9H4P - chains BE and BA of the 108 polymer chains in the assembly; structure by electron microscopy, 2.44 A resolution.

[Chain BE]
Molecule: Baseplate hub
Source organism: Haloferax tailed virus 1
Reference sequence: A0A410N6T6 (A0A410N6T6_HFTV1); numbering as in UniProt (aligned over 1-954)
Chain sequence (954 residues; numbered 1 to 954; the number before each row is that of its first residue):
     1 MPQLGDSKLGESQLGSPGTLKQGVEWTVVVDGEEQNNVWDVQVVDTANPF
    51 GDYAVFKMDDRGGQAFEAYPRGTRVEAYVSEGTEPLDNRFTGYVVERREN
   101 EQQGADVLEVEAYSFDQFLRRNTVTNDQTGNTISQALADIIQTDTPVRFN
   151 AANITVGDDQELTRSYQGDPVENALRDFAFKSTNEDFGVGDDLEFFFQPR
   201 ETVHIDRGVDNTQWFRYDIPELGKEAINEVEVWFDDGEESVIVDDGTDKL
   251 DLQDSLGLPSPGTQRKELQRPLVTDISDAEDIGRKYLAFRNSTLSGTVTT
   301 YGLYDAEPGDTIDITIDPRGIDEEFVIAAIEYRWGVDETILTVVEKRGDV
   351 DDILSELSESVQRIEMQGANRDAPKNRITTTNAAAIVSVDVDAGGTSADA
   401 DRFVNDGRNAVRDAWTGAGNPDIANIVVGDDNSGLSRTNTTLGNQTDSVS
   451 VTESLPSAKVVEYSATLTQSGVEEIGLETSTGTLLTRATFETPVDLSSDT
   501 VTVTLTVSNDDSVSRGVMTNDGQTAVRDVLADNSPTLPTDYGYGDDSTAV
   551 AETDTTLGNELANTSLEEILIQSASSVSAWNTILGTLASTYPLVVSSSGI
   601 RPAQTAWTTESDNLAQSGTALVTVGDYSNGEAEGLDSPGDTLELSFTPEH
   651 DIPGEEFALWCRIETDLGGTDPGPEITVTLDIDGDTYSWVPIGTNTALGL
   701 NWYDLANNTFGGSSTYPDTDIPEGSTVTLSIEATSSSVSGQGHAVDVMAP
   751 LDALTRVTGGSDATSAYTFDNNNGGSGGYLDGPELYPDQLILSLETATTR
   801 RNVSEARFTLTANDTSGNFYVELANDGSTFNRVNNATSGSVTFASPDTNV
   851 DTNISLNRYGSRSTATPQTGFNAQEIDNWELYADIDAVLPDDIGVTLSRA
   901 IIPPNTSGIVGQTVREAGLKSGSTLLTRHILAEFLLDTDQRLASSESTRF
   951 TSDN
Unresolved in the structure: 1
Ion coordination: Mg2+: Val389, Asp401, Asp953

[Chain BA]
Molecule: Baseplate to tube adapter protein gp41
Source organism: Haloferax tailed virus 1
Reference sequence: A0A410N6X8 (A0A410N6X8_HFTV1); residues 1-285 here = UniProt positions 1-285
Chain sequence (285 residues; row label = number of the first residue in the row):
     1 MVDATLSRGGTSVDIPLVEEGGEILLSSTFGKPEVNVRKSGGSLNPRVID
    51 SWSGLQTFQLVGKLYDYSTSHQLADLVKTASTTPLELQIPQDAYPDTVTV
   101 APAAGQASALTLEYPAGRKDLVDVSLSLTRVDPNSVRGVGDQQATTPTTT
   151 GTGPVEVTAGGTTVQLPSSGLSVERTVGRPNDAVRRVPRQADPRYEVKAK
   201 VTNDVFTFSFETLDNIPATLNALTDNVFREQLGRDGVTLDFNGLLGLGSV
   251 KAIPVGSSPFRQVHQAGRGWVTVPTLEFRRIYSNE
Unresolved in the structure: 1

[How chain BE and chain BA interact]
Contacting residue pairs - 48 pairs, chain BE then chain BA:
  Lys21(BE) - Arg189(BA)
  Gly23(BE) - Ile49(BA)
  Gly23(BE) - Asp50(BA)
  Gly23(BE) - Ser51(BA)
  Val24(BE) - Ser51(BA)  hydrogen bond (backbone-side chain)
  Glu25(BE) - Pro188(BA)
  Glu25(BE) - Arg189(BA)  salt bridge
  Asn37(BE) - Arg137(BA)
  Asn37(BE) - Arg194(BA)  hydrogen bond (backbone-side chain)
  Trp39(BE) - Trp52(BA)
  Trp39(BE) - Arg185(BA)
  Trp39(BE) - Arg186(BA)  hydrogen bond (backbone-side chain)
  Asp59(BE) - Arg185(BA)  salt bridge
  Asp59(BE) - Arg194(BA)  salt bridge
  Asp59(BE) - Glu196(BA)
  Asp60(BE) - Lys198(BA)  hydrogen bond (backbone-side chain)
  Arg61(BE) - Gly138(BA)
  Arg61(BE) - Val139(BA)
  Arg61(BE) - Glu196(BA)
  Gln64(BE) - Val139(BA)
  Glu101(BE) - Lys200(BA)  salt bridge
  Gln103(BE) - Asn181(BA)
  Gly104(BE) - Asn181(BA)  hydrogen bond (backbone-side chain)
  Gly104(BE) - Lys198(BA)
  Gly104(BE) - Lys200(BA)  hydrogen bond (backbone-side chain)
  Asp106(BE) - Lys198(BA)  salt bridge
  Asp106(BE) - Lys200(BA)  salt bridge
  Val107(BE) - Arg185(BA)
  Asn211(BE) - Gly42(BA)  hydrogen bond (backbone-backbone)
  Thr212(BE) - Ser43(BA)
  Thr212(BE) - Arg47(BA)  hydrogen bond
  Gln213(BE) - Arg47(BA)
  Trp214(BE) - Ser40(BA)
  Trp214(BE) - Gly41(BA)
  Trp214(BE) - Gly42(BA)
  Phe215(BE) - Arg38(BA)
  Phe215(BE) - Ser40(BA)
  Tyr301(BE) - Arg47(BA)
  Trp334(BE) - Trp52(BA)
  Trp334(BE) - Pro188(BA)  hydrophobic
  Gly335(BE) - Asn36(BA)  hydrogen bond (backbone-side chain)
  Gly335(BE) - Trp52(BA)
  Gly335(BE) - Arg186(BA)
  Val336(BE) - Asn36(BA)
  Val336(BE) - Arg38(BA)  hydrogen bond (backbone-side chain)
  Asp337(BE) - Asn36(BA)  hydrogen bond
  Asp337(BE) - Arg38(BA)  hydrogen bond (backbone-side chain)
  Asp337(BE) - Ile49(BA)
Also at the interface, not in a pair above, chain BE (29 interface residues in all): Asp40, Gly62, Ala105, Glu338
Also at the interface, not in a pair above, chain BA (25 interface residues in all): Pro180, Ala183

[In short]
29 residues of chain BE and 25 residues of chain BA are in contact, with 12 hydrogen bonds and 6 salt bridges.
Among the polar pairs are Glu25(BE)-Arg189(BA), Asp59(BE)-Arg185(BA) and Asp59(BE)-Arg194(BA). The Mg2+ site
is built by Val389(BE), Asp401(BE) and Asp953(BE).
Chain BE is Baseplate hub and chain BA is Baseplate to tube adapter protein gp41, both from Haloferax tailed
virus 1; the structure, Tail of full Haloferax tailed virus 1, was determined by electron microscopy together
with 8QPG, 8QPQ, 8QQN, 8QSI, 8QSY, 9FKB, 9H5B and 9H7V from the same study.
